PDB entry 1FQJ | X-ray diffraction, 2.02 A resolution | chains A and C of the 3 polymer chains in the assembly

== Chain A ==
Molecule: Guanine nucleotide-binding protein G(t) subunit alpha-1, Guanine nucleotide-binding protein G(i) subunit alpha-1
Organism: Bos taurus
Notes: fragment: UNP P04695 residues 26-215 and 295-350 linked via UNP P10824 residues 220-298
UniProtKB: chimeric construct of P04695, P10824: residues 26-215 from P04695 (GNAT1_BOVIN) positions 26-215 (same numbers); residues 216-294 from P10824 positions 220-298 (UniProt number = residue number + 4); residues 295-350 from P04695 (GNAT1_BOVIN) positions 295-350 (same numbers)
Sequence (325 residues; numbered 26 to 350; the number before each row is that of its first residue):
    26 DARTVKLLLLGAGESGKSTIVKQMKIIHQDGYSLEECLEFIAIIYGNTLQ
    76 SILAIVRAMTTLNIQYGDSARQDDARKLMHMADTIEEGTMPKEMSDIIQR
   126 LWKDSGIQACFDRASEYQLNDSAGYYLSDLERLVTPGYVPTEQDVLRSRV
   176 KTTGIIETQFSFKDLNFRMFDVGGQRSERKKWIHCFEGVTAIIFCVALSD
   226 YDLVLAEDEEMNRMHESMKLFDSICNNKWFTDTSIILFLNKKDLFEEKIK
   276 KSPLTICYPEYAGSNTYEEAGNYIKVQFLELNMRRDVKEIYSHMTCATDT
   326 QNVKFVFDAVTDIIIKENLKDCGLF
Disordered / not traced: 26-27, 345-350
Curated features (UniProtKB/Swiss-Prot):
  - region: Lys-31 to Thr-44 (G1 motif), Asp-169 to Thr-177 (G2 motif), Phe-192 to Arg-201 (G3 motif), Ile-261 to Asp-268 (G4 motif), Thr-320 to Thr-325 (G5 motif), Ile-340 to Phe-350 (Interaction with RHO)
  - binding site (GTP): Gly-36 to Ser-43, Asp-146, Leu-171 to Thr-177, Gly-199, Asn-265 to Asp-268, Ala-322
  - binding site (Mg(2+)): Ser-43, Thr-177
  - modified residue: Tyr-142 (Phosphotyrosine)
Metal / ion sites: Mg2+: Ser-43, Thr-177 (together with GDP, tetrafluoroaluminate); tetrafluoroaluminate ion: Arg-174 (together with GDP)
Small-molecule neighbours: GDP (guanosine-5'-diphosphate): Ala-37, Gly-38, Glu-39, Ser-40, Gly-41, Lys-42, Ser-43, Thr-44, Asp-146, Ser-147, Leu-171, Arg-172, Ser-173, Arg-174, Val-175, Thr-177, Asn-265, Lys-266, Asp-268, Leu-269, Thr-320, Cys-321, Ala-322, Thr-323

== Chain C ==
Molecule: Retinal rod rhodopsin-sensitive cGMP 3', 5'-cyclic phosphodiesterase subunit gamma
Organism: Bos taurus
Notes: EC 3.1.4.35
UniProtKB: P04972 (CNRG_BOVIN); numbering as in UniProt (aligned over 46-87)
Sequence (42 residues; row label = number of the first residue in the row):
    46 GVQGFGDDIPGMEGLGTDITVICPWEAFNHLELHELAQYGII
Disordered / not traced: 46-49

== Interface between chain A and chain C ==
Contacting residue pairs - 30 pairs, chain A then chain C:
  Arg-201(A) / Val-66(C)
  Arg-201(A) / Ile-67(C)
  Arg-204(A) / Ile-67(C)  hydrogen bond (side chain-backbone)
  Arg-204(A) / Pro-69(C)
  Arg-204(A) / Trp-70(C)
  Lys-205(A) / Pro-69(C)
  Trp-207(A) / Trp-70(C)  hydrophobic
  Ile-208(A) / Leu-81(C)  hydrophobic
  Ile-208(A) / Ile-87(C)
  His-209(A) / Ile-86(C)
  His-209(A) / Ile-87(C)
  Phe-211(A) / Trp-70(C)  hydrophobic
  Phe-211(A) / Leu-78(C)
  Glu-212(A) / Ile-87(C)
  Glu-241(A) / Ile-67(C)
  Lys-244(A) / Asp-63(C)  salt bridge
  Lys-244(A) / Ile-67(C)
  Lys-244(A) / Cys-68(C)
  Leu-245(A) / Ile-67(C)
  Leu-245(A) / Trp-70(C)  hydrophobic
  Ser-248(A) / Cys-68(C)
  Ser-248(A) / Trp-70(C)  hydrogen bond
  Ser-248(A) / Glu-71(C)  hydrogen bond
  Ile-249(A) / Trp-70(C)  hydrophobic
  Asn-252(A) / Trp-70(C)
  Asn-252(A) / Glu-71(C)  hydrogen bond
  Trp-254(A) / Trp-70(C)
  Trp-254(A) / Phe-73(C)
  Trp-254(A) / Leu-76(C)  hydrogen bond (side chain-backbone)
  Trp-254(A) / Leu-78(C)
Interface residues without a listed pair, chain A (16 interface residues in all): Met-236
Interface residues without a listed pair, chain C (16 interface residues in all): Asp-52, Asn-74, Glu-77

== Overview ==
Chain A and chain C each contribute 16 residues to their interface, with 5 hydrogen bonds and 1 salt bridge.
Polar pairs include Lys-244(A)/Asp-63(C), Arg-204(A)/Ile-67(C) and Ser-248(A)/Trp-70(C). Ligands of chain A:
GDP.
Here chain A is Guanine nucleotide-binding protein G(t) subunit alpha-1, Guanine nucleotide-binding protein
G(i) subunit alpha-1 and chain C is Retinal rod rhodopsin-sensitive cGMP 3', 5'-cyclic phosphodiesterase
subunit gamma, both from Bos taurus. Entry 1FQJ (Crystal structure of the heterotrimeric complex of the rgs
domain of RGS9, the gamma subunit of ...) was determined by X-ray diffraction, deposited together with 1FQI
and 1FQK.
